4RN1 - chain A; structure by X-ray diffraction, 2.18 A resolution.

Chain A:
Name: Histone deacetylase 8
Source organism: Homo sapiens
Notes: EC 3.5.1.98; fragment: s39d hdac8
UniProt: Q9BY41 (HDAC8_HUMAN); numbering as in UniProt (aligned over 1-377)
Amino-acid sequence (389 residues; numbered 1 to 389; the number before each row is that of its first residue):
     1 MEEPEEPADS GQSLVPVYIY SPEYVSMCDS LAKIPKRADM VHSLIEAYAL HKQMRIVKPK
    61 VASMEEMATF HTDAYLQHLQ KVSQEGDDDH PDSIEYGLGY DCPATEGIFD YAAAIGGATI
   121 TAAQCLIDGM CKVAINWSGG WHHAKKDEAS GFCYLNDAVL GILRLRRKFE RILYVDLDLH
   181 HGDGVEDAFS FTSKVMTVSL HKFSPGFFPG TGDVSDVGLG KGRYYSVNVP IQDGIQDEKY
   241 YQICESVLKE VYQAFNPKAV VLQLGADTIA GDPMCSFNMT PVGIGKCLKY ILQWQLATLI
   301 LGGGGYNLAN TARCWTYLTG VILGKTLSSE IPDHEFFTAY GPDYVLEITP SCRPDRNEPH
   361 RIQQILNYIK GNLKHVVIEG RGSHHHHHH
Not modelled in the structure: 1-13, 88-91, 379-389
Construct notes: engineered mutation Asp-39 (Ser in Q9BY41); expression tag (378-389)
Bound ions: K+ site 1: Asp-176, Asp-178, His-180, Ser-199, Leu-200; Zn2+: Asp-178, His-180, Asp-267 (together with L8G); K+ site 2: Phe-189, Thr-192, Val-195, Tyr-225
Ligand contacts: L8G ((5R,8S,11S)-5-methyl-8-(propan-2-yl)-11-[(1E)-4-sulfanylbut-1-en-1-yl]-3-thia-7,10,14,20,21-pentaazatricyclo[14.3.1.1~2,5~]henicosa-1(20),2(21),16,18-tetraene-6,9,13-trione): Tyr-100, His-142, His-143, Gly-151, Phe-152, Asp-178, His-180, Phe-208, Asp-267, Met-274, Gly-304, Tyr-306
UniProt features mapped onto this chain:
  - active site: His-143 (Proton acceptor)
  - binding site (substrate): Asp-101, Gly-151, Tyr-306
  - binding site (a divalent metal cation): Asp-178, His-180, Asp-267
  - natural variant: His-180 (H180R: In CDLS5), Thr-311 (T311M: In CDLS5), Gly-320 (G320R: In CDLS5), His-334 (H334R: In CDLS5)
  - mutagenesis: Asp-101 (D101A: Complete loss of catalytical activity. Complete loss of catalytical activity; when associated with F-306; D101E: Partial loss of catalytical activity ...), His-142 to His-143 (Strongly reduces histone deacetylase activity), His-143 (H143A: Loss of catalytic activity), Tyr-306 (Y306F: Loss of catalytic activity. Complete loss of catalytic activity; when associated with A-101)
Reported in the primary citation:
  - binding site for L8G: Lys-33, Tyr-100, Tyr-306
  - contacts within the chain: Lys-33/Asp-101 (hydrogen bond), Asp-101/Tyr-154 (hydrogen bond)
  - conformationally variable residues (loop rearrangement): Asp-101

Summary:
Ligands of chain A: compound L8G. Asp-176, Asp-178, His-180, Ser-199 and Leu-200 coordinate K+ site 1. Curated
annotation (UniProt) lists active-site residue His-143, 3 substrate-binding residues, 3 divalent metal
cation-binding residues and 4 mutagenesis sites. From the paper: a binding site for L8G at Lys-33, Tyr-100 and
Tyr-306; conformational variability at Asp-101.
Chain A is Histone deacetylase 8 (Homo sapiens); the structure, Crystal structure of S39D HDAC8 in complex
with a largazole analogue, was determined by X-ray diffraction, deposited together with 4RN0 and 4RN2.
